Entry 1BCY (X-ray diffraction, 1.95 A resolution); this record covers chain A.

Chain A:
Molecule: Annexin V
Source organism: Rattus norvegicus
UniProt: P14668 (ANXA5_RAT); residues 2-319 here correspond to UniProt positions 1-318 (UniProt number = residue number - 1)
Sequence (319 residues; each row starts with the number of its first residue):
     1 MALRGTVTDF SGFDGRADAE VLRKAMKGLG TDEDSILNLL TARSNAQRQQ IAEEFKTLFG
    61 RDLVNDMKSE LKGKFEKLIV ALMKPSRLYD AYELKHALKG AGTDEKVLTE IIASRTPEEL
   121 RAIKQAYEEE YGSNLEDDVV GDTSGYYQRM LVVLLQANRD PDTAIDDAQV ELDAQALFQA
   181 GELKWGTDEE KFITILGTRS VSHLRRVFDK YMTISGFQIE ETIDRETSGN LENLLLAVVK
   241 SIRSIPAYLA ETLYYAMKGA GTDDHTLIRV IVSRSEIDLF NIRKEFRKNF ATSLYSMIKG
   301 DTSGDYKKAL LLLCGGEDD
Disordered / not traced: 1
Construct notes: engineered mutation Lys72 (Thr71 in P14668)
Metal / ion sites: Ca2+ site 1: Met26, Gly28, Gly30, Glu70; Ca2+ site 2: Lys68, Leu71, Glu76; Ca2+ site 3: Gly181, Lys184, Gly186, Glu226; Ca2+ site 4: Asp224, Thr227, Glu232; Ca2+ site 5: Met257, Gly259, Ala260, Gly261, Asp301
Swiss-Prot annotation at these positions:
  - motif: Leu313, Gly316, Asp319 ([IL]-x-C-x-x-[DE] motif)

Overview:
The Ca2+ site 1 is built by Met26, Gly28, Gly30 and Glu70. The Ca2+ site 2 is built by Lys68, Leu71 and Glu76.
Chain A is Annexin V (Rattus norvegicus); the structure, Recombinant rat annexin V, T72K mutant, was
determined by X-ray diffraction together with 1BC0, 1BC1, 1BC3, 1BCW and 1BCZ from the same study.
